PDB entry 6UPK | electron microscopy, 4.90 A resolution (low resolution: residue-level contacts below are approximate; hydrogen-bond / salt-bridge calls are withheld) | chains E and F of the 10 polymer chains in the assembly

== Chain E ==
Name: Histone H3.1
Source organism: Homo sapiens
UniProt: P68431 (H31_HUMAN); residues 0-135 here correspond to UniProt positions 1-136 (UniProt number = residue number + 1)
Sequence (136 residues; each row starts with the number of its first residue; numbering starts at 0):
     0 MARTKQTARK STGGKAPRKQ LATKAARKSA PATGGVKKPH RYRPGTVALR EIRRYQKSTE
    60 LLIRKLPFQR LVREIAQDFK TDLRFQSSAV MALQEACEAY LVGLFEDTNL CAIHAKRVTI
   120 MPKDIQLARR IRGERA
Not modelled in the structure: 0-37
Curated features (UniProtKB/Swiss-Prot):
  - modified residue: Arg-2 (Asymmetric dimethylarginine), Thr-3 (Phosphothreonine), Lys-4 (Allysine), Gln-5 (5-glutamyl dopamine), Thr-6 (Phosphothreonine), Arg-8 (Citrulline), Lys-9 (N6,N6,N6-trimethyllysine), Ser-10 (ADP-ribosylserine), Thr-11 (Phosphothreonine), Lys-14 (N6-(2-hydroxyisobutyryl)lysine), Arg-17 (Asymmetric dimethylarginine), Lys-18 (N6-(2-hydroxyisobutyryl)lysine), Lys-23 (N6-(2-hydroxyisobutyryl)lysine), Arg-26 (Citrulline), Lys-27 (N6,N6,N6-trimethyllysine), Ser-28 (ADP-ribosylserine), Lys-36 (N6,N6,N6-trimethyllysine), Lys-37 (N6-methyllysine), Tyr-41 (Phosphotyrosine), Lys-56 (N6,N6,N6-trimethyllysine) and 8 more in UniProt
  - lipidation: Lys-18 (N6-decanoyllysine)

== Chain F ==
Name: Histone H4
Source organism: Homo sapiens
UniProt: P62805 (H4_HUMAN); residues 0-102 here correspond to UniProt positions 1-103 (UniProt number = residue number + 1)
Sequence (103 residues; numbered 0 to 102; the number before each row is that of its first residue; numbering starts at 0):
     0 MSGRGKGGKG LGKGGAKRHR KVLRDNIQGI TKPAIRRLAR RGGVKRISGL IYEETRGVLK
    60 VFLENVIRDA VTYTEHAKRK TVTAMDVVYA LKRQGRTLYG FGG
Not modelled in the structure: 0-22
Curated features (UniProtKB/Swiss-Prot):
  - DNA-binding region: Lys-16 to Lys-20
  - modified residue: Ser-1 (N-acetylserine), Arg-3 (Asymmetric dimethylarginine), Lys-5 (N6-(2-hydroxyisobutyryl)lysine), Lys-8 (N6-(2-hydroxyisobutyryl)lysine), Lys-12 (N6-(2-hydroxyisobutyryl)lysine), Lys-16 (N6-(2-hydroxyisobutyryl)lysine), Lys-20 (N6,N6,N6-trimethyllysine), Lys-31 (N6-(2-hydroxyisobutyryl)lysine), Lys-44 (N6-(2-hydroxyisobutyryl)lysine), Ser-47 (Phosphoserine), Tyr-51 (Phosphotyrosine), Lys-59 (N6-(2-hydroxyisobutyryl)lysine), Lys-77 (N6-(2-hydroxyisobutyryl)lysine), Lys-79 (N6-(2-hydroxyisobutyryl)lysine), Thr-80 (Phosphothreonine), Tyr-88 (Phosphotyrosine), Lys-91 (N6-(2-hydroxyisobutyryl)lysine)
  - cross-link (Glycyl lysine isopeptide (Lys-Gly)): Lys-12 (interchain with G-Cter in SUMO2), Lys-20 (interchain with G-Cter in SUMO2), Lys-31 (interchain with G-Cter in SUMO2), Lys-59 (interchain with G-Cter in SUMO2), Lys-79 (interchain with G-Cter in SUMO2), Lys-91 (interchain with G-Cter in SUMO2)

== Interface between chain E and chain F ==
Residue-residue contacts (70):
  Gly-44(E) / Lys-44(F)
  Ala-47(E) / Arg-39(F)
  Leu-48(E) / Lys-44(F)
  Glu-50(E) / Arg-39(F)
  Ile-51(E) / Arg-39(F)
  Ile-51(E) / Gly-42(F)
  Ile-51(E) / Val-43(F)
  Tyr-54(E) / Arg-36(F)
  Tyr-54(E) / Arg-39(F)
  Tyr-54(E) / Arg-40(F)
  Ser-57(E) / Arg-40(F)
  Thr-58(E) / Arg-40(F)
  Glu-59(E) / Arg-40(F)
  Leu-61(E) / Ala-33(F)
  Leu-61(E) / Arg-36(F)
  Leu-61(E) / Leu-37(F)
  Leu-61(E) / Arg-40(F)
  Ile-62(E) / Ile-29(F)
  Arg-69(E) / Asn-25(F)
  Leu-70(E) / Asn-25(F)
  Leu-70(E) / Ile-26(F)
  Glu-73(E) / Arg-23(F)
  Glu-73(E) / Asn-25(F)
  Ile-74(E) / Glu-63(F)
  Ile-74(E) / Ile-66(F)
  Phe-78(E) / Glu-63(F)
  Phe-78(E) / Ile-66(F)
  Phe-78(E) / Arg-67(F)
  Lys-79(E) / Glu-74(F)
  Asp-81(E) / Lys-79(F)
  Leu-82(E) / Val-70(F)
  Leu-82(E) / Lys-79(F)
  Arg-83(E) / Lys-79(F)
  Arg-83(E) / Thr-80(F)
  Arg-83(E) / Val-81(F)
  Phe-84(E) / Thr-80(F)
  Phe-84(E) / Val-81(F)
  Gln-85(E) / Thr-80(F)
  Gln-85(E) / Val-81(F)
  Gln-85(E) / Thr-82(F)
  Gln-85(E) / Ala-83(F)
  Ala-88(E) / Thr-82(F)
  Ala-88(E) / Ala-83(F)
  Ala-91(E) / Phe-100(F)
  Leu-92(E) / Leu-62(F)
  Glu-94(E) / Leu-97(F)
  Cys-96(E) / Leu-62(F)
  Tyr-99(E) / Phe-61(F)
  Tyr-99(E) / Arg-95(F)
  Leu-100(E) / Leu-58(F)
  Phe-104(E) / Leu-37(F)
  Phe-104(E) / Gly-41(F)
  Glu-105(E) / Arg-40(F)
  Glu-105(E) / Gly-41(F)
  Asn-108(E) / Gly-42(F)
  Asn-108(E) / Val-43(F)
  Val-117(E) / Lys-44(F)
  Val-117(E) / Arg-45(F)
  Thr-118(E) / Arg-45(F)
  Thr-118(E) / Ile-46(F)
  Ile-119(E) / Arg-45(F)
  Ile-119(E) / Ser-47(F)
  Ile-119(E) / Ile-50(F)
  Met-120(E) / Ile-50(F)
  Pro-121(E) / Ile-50(F)
  Pro-121(E) / Glu-53(F)
  Arg-128(E) / Val-57(F)
  Arg-134(E) / Val-57(F)
  Arg-134(E) / Val-60(F)
  Arg-134(E) / Phe-61(F)
Interface residues without a listed pair, chain E (46 interface residues in all): Pro-66, Ala-75, Ala-95, Glu-97, Val-101, Leu-103, Ile-124
Interface residues without a listed pair, chain F (41 interface residues in all): Asp-24, Gly-28, Ala-38, Leu-49, Gly-56

== In short ==
46 residues of chain E and 41 residues of chain F are in contact. Curated annotation (UniProt) lists a
DNA-binding region on chain F.
Here chain E is Histone H3.1 and chain F is Histone H4, both from Homo sapiens. Entry 6UPK (Structure of
FACT_subnucleosome complex 1) was determined by electron microscopy (same publication as 6UPL).
